Entry 6THN (electron microscopy, 2.60 A resolution); this record covers chains 1 and 2 of the 5 polymer chains in the assembly.

[Chain 1]
Molecule: Genome polyprotein
From: Bovine enterovirus (strain VG-5-27)
Notes: EC 3.4.22.29, 3.6.1.15, 3.4.22.28, 2.7.7.48
UniProt: P12915 (POLG_BOVEV); residues 1-281 here correspond to UniProt positions 560-840 (UniProt number = residue number + 559)
Chain sequence (281 residues; row label = number of the first residue in the row):
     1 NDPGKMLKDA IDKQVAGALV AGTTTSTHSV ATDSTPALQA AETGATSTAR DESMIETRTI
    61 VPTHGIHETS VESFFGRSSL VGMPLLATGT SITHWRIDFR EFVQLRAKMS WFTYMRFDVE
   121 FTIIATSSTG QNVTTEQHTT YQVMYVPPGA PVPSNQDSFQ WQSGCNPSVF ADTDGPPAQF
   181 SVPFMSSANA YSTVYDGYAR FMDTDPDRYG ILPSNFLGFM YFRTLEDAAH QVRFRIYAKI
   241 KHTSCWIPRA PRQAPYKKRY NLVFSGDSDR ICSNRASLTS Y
Disordered / not traced: 1-3
Differences from the reference sequence: conflict His94 (Asn653 in P12915), Tyr237 (Cys796 in P12915)
UniProt features mapped onto this chain:
  - region: Asn1 to Gly22 (Amphipathic alpha-helix)
  - site: Tyr281 (Cleavage)

[Chain 2]
Molecule: Genome polyprotein
From: Bovine enterovirus (strain VG-5-27)
Notes: EC 3.4.22.29, 3.6.1.15, 3.4.22.28, 2.7.7.48
UniProt: P12915 (POLG_BOVEV); residues 1-248 here correspond to UniProt positions 70-317 (UniProt number = residue number + 69)
Chain sequence (248 residues; each row starts with the number of its first residue):
     1 SPSAEACGYS DRVAQLTLGN STITTQEAAN ICVAYGCWPA KLSDTDATSV DKPTEPGVSA
    61 DRFYTLRSKP WQADSKGWYW KLPDALNNTG MFGQNAQFHY IYRGGWAVHV QCNATKFHQG
   121 TLLVLAIPEH QIATQEQPAF DRTMPGSEGG TFQEPFWLED GTSLGNSLIY PHQWINLRTN
   181 NSATLILPYV NAIPMDSAIR HSNWTLAIIP VAPLKYAAET TPLVPITVTI APMETEYNGL
   241 RRAIASNQ
Disordered / not traced: 1-8
Differences from the reference sequence: conflict Arg62 (Ala131 in P12915)
UniProt features mapped onto this chain:
  - site: Gln248 (Cleavage)
Reported in the primary citation:
  - binding site for RNA Peak 9 Bernoulli Plot: Trp38
  - mutagenesis - W38A: unchanged expression

[Chain 1 / chain 2 interface]
Pairs across the interface (109):
  Ala41(1) - Trp174(2)
  Glu42(1) - Gln173(2)
  Glu42(1) - Trp174(2)  hydrogen bond (backbone-backbone)
  Glu42(1) - Asn176(2)  hydrogen bond
  Glu42(1) - Thr179(2)  hydrogen bond
  Glu42(1) - Asn180(2)
  Thr43(1) - Ala29(2)
  Thr43(1) - His172(2)
  Thr43(1) - Gln173(2)
  Gly44(1) - His172(2)
  Thr113(1) - Glu129(2)
  Tyr114(1) - Glu129(2)  hydrogen bond
  Tyr114(1) - Val190(2)
  Tyr114(1) - Asn191(2)
  Tyr114(1) - Ala192(2)  hydrophobic
  Ala188(1) - Ile193(2)  hydrophobic
  Asn189(1) - Ala192(2)  hydrogen bond (backbone-backbone)
  Asn189(1) - Ile193(2)
  Asn189(1) - Pro194(2)
  Ala190(1) - Ala192(2)
  Ser192(1) - Ala192(2)
  Val194(1) - Glu129(2)
  Val194(1) - Gln131(2)
  Tyr195(1) - Glu129(2)
  Tyr195(1) - Gln131(2)  hydrogen bond (backbone-side chain)
  Tyr195(1) - His201(2)
  Asp196(1) - Lys81(2)  salt bridge
  Asp196(1) - Glu129(2)  hydrogen bond (backbone-side chain)
  Asp196(1) - His130(2)
  Asp196(1) - Gln131(2)
  Asp196(1) - His201(2)
  Asp196(1) - Ser202(2)  hydrogen bond (backbone-backbone)
  Asp196(1) - Thr205(2)
  Gly197(1) - Arg200(2)
  Tyr198(1) - Phe140(2)
  Tyr198(1) - Thr143(2)  hydrogen bond
  Tyr198(1) - Met144(2)  hydrophobic
  Tyr198(1) - Arg200(2)  hydrogen bond (backbone-backbone)
  Tyr198(1) - Asn247(2)
  Arg200(1) - Arg200(2)
  Arg200(1) - Asn247(2)  hydrogen bond (backbone-side chain)
  Phe201(1) - Tyr100(2)  hydrophobic
  Phe201(1) - Ser197(2)
  Phe201(1) - Arg200(2)
  Phe201(1) - Asn247(2)
  Met202(1) - Asn247(2)  hydrogen bond (backbone-backbone)
  Met202(1) - Gln248(2)
  Asp203(1) - Asn247(2)  hydrogen bond (backbone-side chain)
  Thr204(1) - Phe140(2)
  Thr204(1) - Asn247(2)
  Thr204(1) - Gln248(2)
  Pro206(1) - Gln137(2)  hydrogen bond (backbone-side chain)
  Pro206(1) - Pro138(2)
  Tyr209(1) - His130(2)
  Tyr209(1) - Gln131(2)
  Tyr209(1) - Ile132(2)  hydrogen bond (side chain-backbone)
  Tyr209(1) - Gln137(2)  hydrogen bond (backbone-side chain)
  Tyr209(1) - Pro138(2)  hydrophobic
  Tyr209(1) - Thr143(2)
  Gly210(1) - Gln131(2)
  Ile247(1) - Tyr35(2)
  Ile247(1) - Pro128(2)  hydrophobic
  Ile247(1) - Val190(2)  hydrophobic
  Pro248(1) - Ile169(2)  hydrophobic
  Pro248(1) - Tyr170(2)
  Arg249(1) - Pro128(2)  hydrogen bond (side chain-backbone)
  Arg249(1) - Glu129(2)  hydrogen bond (side chain-backbone)
  Arg249(1) - Ile169(2)
  Arg249(1) - Tyr170(2)  hydrogen bond
  Ala250(1) - Thr162(2)
  Ala250(1) - Ser163(2)
  Ala250(1) - Asn166(2)
  Ala250(1) - Ile169(2)
  Ala250(1) - Tyr170(2)  hydrogen bond (backbone-side chain)
  Pro251(1) - Thr162(2)
  Pro251(1) - Asn166(2)
  Arg252(1) - Asp160(2)  hydrogen bond (side chain-backbone)
  Arg252(1) - Gly161(2)
  Arg252(1) - Thr162(2)
  Gln253(1) - Gly161(2)  hydrogen bond (backbone-backbone)
  Gln253(1) - Asn166(2)
  Ala254(1) - Trp157(2)  hydrophobic
  Ala254(1) - Gly161(2)  hydrogen bond (backbone-backbone)
  Asn261(1) - Gln137(2)
  Leu262(1) - Gln131(2)
  Leu262(1) - Ala133(2)
  Val263(1) - Ala133(2)
  Val263(1) - Thr134(2)
  Val263(1) - Gln135(2)
  Val263(1) - Glu136(2)
  Val263(1) - Gln137(2)
  Phe264(1) - Ala133(2)
  Phe264(1) - Thr134(2)  hydrogen bond (backbone-backbone)
  Phe264(1) - Gln135(2)  hydrogen bond (backbone-backbone)
  Phe264(1) - Glu154(2)
  Phe264(1) - Trp157(2)  hydrophobic
  Phe264(1) - Gly161(2)
  Ser265(1) - Gln135(2)
  Gly266(1) - Glu154(2)
  Gly266(1) - Trp157(2)
  Ser268(1) - Trp157(2)
  Asp269(1) - Glu154(2)
  Asp269(1) - Phe156(2)
  Asp269(1) - Trp157(2)  hydrogen bond
  Arg270(1) - Phe156(2)
  Arg270(1) - Trp157(2)
  Ile271(1) - Phe156(2)
  Ile271(1) - Trp157(2)  hydrophobic
  Ile271(1) - Ser163(2)
Other interface residues (no listed pair), chain 1 (42 interface residues in all): Ala199
Other interface residues (no listed pair), chain 2 (53 interface residues in all): Asn30, Cys32, Ile127, Ala139, Glu159, Ser167, Ile199

[Summary]
Chain 1 and chain 2 form an interface of 42 and 53 residues respectively; the contacts include 26 hydrogen
bonds and 1 salt bridge. Polar contacts include Asp196(1)-Lys81(2), Glu42(1)-Asn176(2) and Glu42(1)-Thr179(2).
The paper reports a binding site for RNA Peak 9 Bernoulli Plot at Trp38(2); W38A of chain 2 leaves expression
unchanged.
Chain 1 is Genome polyprotein and chain 2 is Genome polyprotein, both from Bovine enterovirus (strain
VG-5-27); the structure, Multiple Genomic RNA-Coat Protein Contacts Play Vital Roles in the Assembly of
Infectious Enterovirus-E symmetry expansion+2fold ..., was determined by electron microscopy (same publication
as 6THD).
